Entry 1R5W (X-ray diffraction, 2.90 A resolution); this record covers chains A and B of the 6 polymer chains in the assembly.

# Chain A
Molecule: H-2 class II histocompatibility antigen, E-K alpha chain
Organism: Mus musculus
UniProt: P04224 (HA22_MOUSE); residues 3-182 here correspond to UniProt positions 28-207 (UniProt number = residue number + 25)
Amino-acid sequence (180 residues; each row starts with the number of its first residue):
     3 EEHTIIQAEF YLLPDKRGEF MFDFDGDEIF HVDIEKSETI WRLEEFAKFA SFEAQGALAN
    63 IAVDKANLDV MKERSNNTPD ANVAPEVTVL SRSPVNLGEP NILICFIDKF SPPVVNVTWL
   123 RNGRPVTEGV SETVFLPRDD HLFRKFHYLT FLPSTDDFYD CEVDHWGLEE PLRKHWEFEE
Disulfides: C107-C163
UniProt features mapped onto this chain:
  - region: E179 to E182 (Connecting peptide)
  - glycosylation: N118 (N-linked (GlcNAc...) asparagine)

# Chain B
Molecule: MHC H2-IE-beta
Organism: Mus musculus
UniProt: Q31164 (Q31164_MOUSE); residues 32-215 here correspond to UniProt positions 5-188 (UniProt number = residue number - 27)
Amino-acid sequence (185 residues; row label = number of the first residue in the row):
    31 APWFLEYSKS ECHFYNGTQR VRLLVRYFYN LEENLRFDSD VGEFRAVTEL GRPDAENWNS
    91 QPEFLEQKRA EVDTVCRHNY EIFDNFLVPR RVEPTVTVYP TKTQPLEHHN LLVCSVSDFY
   151 PGNIEVRWFR NGKEEKTGIV STGLVRNGDW TFQTLVMLET VPQSGEVYTC QVEHPSLTDP
   211 VTVEW
Disulfides: C42-C106, C144-C200
Differences from the reference sequence: cloning artifact (31); engineered mutation S38 (Cys11 in Q31164)

# Interface between chain A and chain B
Contacting residue pairs (109):
  E3(A) with F44(B); Y45(B); N46(B), hydrogen bond (backbone-backbone); G47(B), hydrogen bond (side chain-backbone)
  E4(A) with F44(B); Y45(B)
  H5(A) with F44(B), hydrogen bond (backbone-backbone); Y110(B); V118(B)
  T6(A) with C42(B); H43(B)
  I7(A) with S40(B); E41(B); C42(B), hydrogen bond (backbone-backbone); F44(B), hydrophobic; F113(B), hydrophobic
  I8(A) with S40(B); E41(B)
  Q9(A) with S38(B); K39(B); S40(B), hydrogen bond (backbone-backbone)
  A10(A) with Y37(B), hydrophobic; S38(B)
  E11(A) with Y37(B); S38(B), hydrogen bond (backbone-backbone)
  F12(A) with L35(B), hydrophobic; E36(B); Y37(B), hydrophobic
  Y13(A) with L35(B); E36(B), hydrogen bond (backbone-backbone)
  L14(A) with F34(B); L35(B), hydrophobic
  L15(A) with W33(B); F34(B), hydrogen bond (backbone-backbone)
  P16(A) with P32(B)
  F24(A) with N109(B)
  F26(A) with L117(B), hydrophobic; V118(B), hydrophobic; Y150(B); W180(B)
  D27(A) with R176(B), hydrogen bond (backbone-side chain)
  G28(A) with R176(B), hydrogen bond (backbone-side chain)
  D29(A) with Y150(B), hydrogen bond; R176(B), salt bridge; W180(B)
  E30(A) with W180(B), hydrogen bond (backbone-side chain)
  I31(A) with F113(B), hydrophobic; L117(B), hydrophobic; W180(B), hydrophobic
  R44(A) with G178(B), hydrogen bond (side chain-backbone); D179(B); W180(B)
  L45(A) with R120(B); W180(B), hydrophobic
  E47(A) with R120(B), salt bridge
  F48(A) with F116(B), hydrophobic; W180(B)
  F51(A) with I112(B); F116(B), hydrophobic
  D66(A) with E36(B)
  N69(A) with E36(B)
  L70(A) with F34(B); L35(B); E36(B); Y59(B), hydrophobic
  M73(A) with E36(B); Y59(B), hydrophobic; D84(B)
  K74(A) with F34(B); Y59(B)
  R76(A) with L80(B), hydrogen bond (side chain-backbone); P83(B); D84(B), salt bridge
  S77(A) with Y59(B); L80(B)
  A83(A) with W33(B); L61(B)
  N84(A) with W33(B)
  V85(A) with L61(B), hydrophobic
  S93(A) with Q183(B), hydrogen bond (backbone-side chain)
  R94(A) with D148(B), salt bridge; N177(B); D179(B), salt bridge; Q183(B), hydrogen bond (backbone-side chain)
  P96(A) with S147(B)
  I106(A) with N177(B)
  S113(A) with L35(B); L61(B)
  P114(A) with W33(B), hydrophobic
  P115(A) with L35(B)
  P139(A) with Y37(B)
  R140(A) with K39(B), hydrogen bond (backbone-side chain)
  D141(A) with K39(B), hydrogen bond (backbone-side chain); R56(B), hydrogen bond (backbone-side chain)
  D142(A) with K39(B), hydrogen bond (backbone-side chain)
  H143(A) with F58(B); L61(B), hydrogen bond (side chain-backbone)
  F145(A) with L35(B), hydrophobic; Y37(B), hydrophobic
  R146(A) with R176(B)
  F148(A) with R176(B); N177(B); G178(B)
  Y150(A) with N177(B), hydrogen bond (side chain-backbone); G178(B); D179(B)
  W168(A) with A31(B); P32(B); W33(B), hydrophobic
Interface residues without a listed pair, chain A (57 interface residues in all): A52, P81, L92, L144
Interface residues without a listed pair, chain B (47 interface residues in all): N60, E62, N64, T127, S145, V175

# Summary
57 residues of chain A face 47 of chain B across their interface, with 22 hydrogen bonds and 5 salt bridges.
Polar pairs include D29(A)-R176(B), E47(A)-R120(B) and R76(A)-D84(B).
Here chain A is H-2 class II histocompatibility antigen, E-K alpha chain and chain B is MHC H2-IE-beta, both
from Mus musculus. Entry 1R5W (Evidence that structural rearrangements and/or flexibility during TCR binding
can contribute to T-cell activation) was determined by X-ray diffraction (same publication as 1R5V).
